5M6M - chain A; structure by X-ray diffraction, 2.37 A resolution.

Chain A:
Name: E3 ubiquitin-protein ligase XIAP
Organism: Homo sapiens
Notes: EC 6.3.2.-
UniProt: P98170 (XIAP_HUMAN); residues 249-354 here = UniProt positions 249-354
Amino-acid sequence (127 residues; numbered 228 to 354; the number before each row is that of its first residue):
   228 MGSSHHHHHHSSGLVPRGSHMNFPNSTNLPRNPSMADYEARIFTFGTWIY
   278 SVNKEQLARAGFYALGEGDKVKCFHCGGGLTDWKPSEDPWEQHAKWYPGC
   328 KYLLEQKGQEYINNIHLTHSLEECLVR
Disordered / not traced: 228-247, 352-354
Differences from the reference sequence: initiating methionine (228); expression tag (229-248)
Bound ions: Na+ near Phe272 (its only coordinating residue here); Zn2+: Cys300, Cys303, His320, Cys327
Small-molecule neighbours: 7H8 (1-[[(2R,5R)-1-[2-[3,3-dimethyl-6-(phenylmethyl)-2H-pyrrolo[3,2-b]pyridin-1-yl]-2-oxidanylidene-ethyl]-5-methyl-piperazin-4-ium-2-yl]methyl]pyrrolidin-2-one): Leu292, Lys297, Val298, Lys299, Gly306, Leu307, Thr308, Asp309, Trp310, Glu314, Gln319, Trp323, Tyr324

Overview:
Bound to chain A: compound 7H8. Cys300, Cys303, His320 and Cys327 coordinate Zn2+.
Chain A is E3 ubiquitin-protein ligase XIAP (Homo sapiens); the structure, Small Molecule inhibitors of IAP,
was determined by X-ray diffraction (same publication as 5M6E, 5M6F, 5M6H, 5M6L and 5M6N).
